Entry 6MZE (X-ray diffraction, 3.60 A resolution); this record covers chains E and L of the 14 polymer chains in the assembly.

[Chain E]
Molecule: Protein Stu2p/Alp14p
From: Lachancea kluyveri NRRL Y-12651
Notes: engineered mutation(s): 256-297 residue linkers were replaced by the shorter linker (AVPAQSDNNSTLQTDKDGDTLMGN)
Sequence (536 residues; each row starts with the number of its first residue; note: 18 numbers in that range are skipped by the numbering (no residue carries them; nothing is unmodelled there)):
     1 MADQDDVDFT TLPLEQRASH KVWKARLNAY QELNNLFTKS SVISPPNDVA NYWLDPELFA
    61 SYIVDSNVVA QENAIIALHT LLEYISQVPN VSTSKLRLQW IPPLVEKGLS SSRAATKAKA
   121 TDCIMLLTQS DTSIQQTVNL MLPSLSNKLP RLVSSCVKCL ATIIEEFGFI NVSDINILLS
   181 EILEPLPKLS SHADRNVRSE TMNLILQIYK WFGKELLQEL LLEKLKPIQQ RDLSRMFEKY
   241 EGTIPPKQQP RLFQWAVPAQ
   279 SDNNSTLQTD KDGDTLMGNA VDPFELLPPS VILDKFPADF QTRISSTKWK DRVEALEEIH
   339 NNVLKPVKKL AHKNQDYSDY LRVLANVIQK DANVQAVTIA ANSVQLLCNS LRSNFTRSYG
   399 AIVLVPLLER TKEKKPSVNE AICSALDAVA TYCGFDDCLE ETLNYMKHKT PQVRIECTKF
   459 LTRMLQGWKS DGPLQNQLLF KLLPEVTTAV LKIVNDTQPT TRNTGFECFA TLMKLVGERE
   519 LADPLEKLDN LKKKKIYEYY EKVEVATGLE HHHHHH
Unresolved in the structure: 1-13, 44-45, 279-296, 544-554
What the authors report for this chain:
  - self-association interface (contacts with another copy of this molecule); pairs are residue here / residue on that copy: Glu219-Lys346 (salt bridge), Leu220-Leu304 (hydrophobic contact), Leu220, Phe302, Leu304, Leu305
  - contacts within the chain: Ser41-Glu518, Ile43-Leu477 (hydrophobic contact), Ile43-Leu472 (hydrophobic contact), Lys39-Glu524 (salt bridge)

[Chain L]
Molecule: Protein Stu2p/Alp14p
From: Lachancea kluyveri NRRL Y-12651
Notes: engineered mutation(s): 256-297 residue linkers were replaced by the shorter linker (AVPAQSDNNSTLQTDKDGDTLMGN)
Sequence (536 residues; each row starts with the number of its first residue; note: 18 numbers in that range are skipped by the numbering (no residue carries them; nothing is unmodelled there)):
     1 MADQDDVDFT TLPLEQRASH KVWKARLNAY QELNNLFTKS SVISPPNDVA NYWLDPELFA
    61 SYIVDSNVVA QENAIIALHT LLEYISQVPN VSTSKLRLQW IPPLVEKGLS SSRAATKAKA
   121 TDCIMLLTQS DTSIQQTVNL MLPSLSNKLP RLVSSCVKCL ATIIEEFGFI NVSDINILLS
   181 EILEPLPKLS SHADRNVRSE TMNLILQIYK WFGKELLQEL LLEKLKPIQQ RDLSRMFEKY
   241 EGTIPPKQQP RLFQWAVPA
   278 QSDNNSTLQT DKDGDTLMGN AVDPFELLPP SVILDKFPAD FQTRISSTKW KDRVEALEEI
   338 HNNVLKPVKK LAHKNQDYSD YLRVLANVIQ KDANVQAVTI AANSVQLLCN SLRSNFTRSY
   398 GAIVLVPLLE RTKEKKPSVN EAICSALDAV ATYCGFDDCL EETLNYMKHK TPQVRIECTK
   458 FLTRMLQGWK SDGPLQNQLL FKLLPEVTTA VLKIVNDTQP TTRNTGFECF ATLMKLVGER
   518 ELADPLEKLD NLKKKKIYEY YEKVEVATGL EHHHHHH
Unresolved in the structure: 1-13, 44-45, 278-296, 544-554

[Chain E / chain L interface]
Contacting residue pairs (13):
  Asn176(E) - Leu304(L)
  Phe212(E) - Asp300(L)
  Leu216(E) - Asp300(L)
  Leu216(E) - Phe302(L)  hydrophobic
  Glu219(E) - Lys346(L)  salt bridge
  Leu220(E) - Leu304(L)  hydrophobic
  Leu220(E) - Leu305(L)  hydrophobic
  Asp300(E) - Leu179(L)
  Asp300(E) - Leu216(L)
  Pro301(E) - Asn176(L)
  Phe302(E) - Leu216(L)  hydrophobic
  Leu304(E) - Asn176(L)
  Leu304(E) - Leu220(L)  hydrophobic
Also at the interface, not in a pair above, chain E (12 interface residues in all): Glu215, Leu305, Lys346
Also at the interface, not in a pair above, chain L (12 interface residues in all): Ile175, Glu215, Glu219

[Overview]
Chain E and chain L each contribute 12 residues to their interface; the contacts include 1 salt bridge. The
salt-bridged pair is Glu219(E)-Lys346(L). The paper reports a self-association interface involving Glu219(E),
Leu220(E) and Phe302(E) among others; contacts within the chain involving Ser41(E), Glu518(E) and Ile43(E)
among others.
Both chains are Protein Stu2p/Alp14p (Lachancea kluyveri NRRL Y-12651). Entry 6MZE (Structural Basis of
Tubulin Recruitment and Assembly by Microtubule Polymerases with Tumor Overexpressed Gene (TOG) Domain ...)
was determined by X-ray diffraction (same publication as 6MZF and 6MZG).
